PDB entry 6GP3 | X-ray diffraction, 1.23 A resolution | chains A and B

[Chain A (and B)]
Protein: Ribonucleoside-diphosphate reductase beta chain
Source organism: Mesoplasma florum (strain ATCC 33453 / NBRC 100688 / NCTC 11704 / L1)
Notes: chain B of this document is another copy of the same molecule, construct and numbering; everything in this record applies to it too
UniProtKB: Q6F0T5 (Q6F0T5_MESFL); residue numbers follow UniProt; this construct covers 1-340
Amino-acid sequence (345 residues; numbered -5 to 340; 1 number in that range is skipped by the numbering (no residue carries it; nothing is unmodelled there); the number before each row is that of its first residue; numbers below 1 keep their minus sign (Gly-5 is residue -5)):
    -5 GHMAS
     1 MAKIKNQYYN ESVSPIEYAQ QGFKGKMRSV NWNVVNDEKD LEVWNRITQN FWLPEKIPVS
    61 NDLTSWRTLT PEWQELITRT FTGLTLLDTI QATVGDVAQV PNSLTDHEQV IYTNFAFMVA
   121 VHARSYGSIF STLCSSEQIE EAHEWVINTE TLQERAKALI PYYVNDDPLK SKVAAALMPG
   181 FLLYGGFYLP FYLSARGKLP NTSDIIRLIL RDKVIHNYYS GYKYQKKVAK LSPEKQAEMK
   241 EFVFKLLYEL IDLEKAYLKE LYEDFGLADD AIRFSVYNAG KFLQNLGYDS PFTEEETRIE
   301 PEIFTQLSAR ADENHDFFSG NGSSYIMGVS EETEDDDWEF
Disordered / not traced: 1-3, 313-336 (chain B: -5 to -2, 310-337)
Differences from the reference sequence: expression tag (-5 to -1)
Ion coordination: Ca2+ site 1: Asp264 (shared with Gly266(B), Asp269(B), Asp270(B) of chain B); Ca2+ site 2: Gly266, Asp269, Asp270 (shared with Asp264(B) of chain B)

[Interface between chain A and chain B]
Pairs across the interface - 109 pairs, chain A then chain B:
  Lys5(A) with Glu140(B)
  Asn6(A) with Glu140(B), hydrogen bond (backbone-side chain)
  Gln7(A) with Glu140(B)
  Tyr8(A) with His143(B); Glu144(B); Ile147(B)
  Glu11(A) with Ile147(B)
  Ser12(A) with Ile147(B)
  Pro15(A) with Thr89(B); Ile90(B), hydrophobic
  Ile16(A) with Thr93(B); Val94(B), hydrophobic
  Tyr18(A) with Lys157(B); Ile160(B), hydrophobic
  Phe23(A) with Ile160(B), hydrophobic; Pro161(B), hydrophobic; Val164(B), hydrophobic
  Lys26(A) with Ile147(B); Asn148(B); Gln153(B)
  Met27(A) with Ile147(B); Gln153(B), hydrogen bond (backbone-side chain); Ala156(B); Lys157(B); Ile160(B), hydrophobic
  Arg28(A) with Leu86(B); Ile147(B)
  Ser29(A) with Thr82(B), hydrogen bond (side chain-backbone); Thr85(B); Leu86(B), hydrogen bond (side chain-backbone); His143(B); Val146(B)
  Val30(A) with Thr85(B); Thr89(B), hydrogen bond (backbone-side chain); His143(B)
  Asn31(A) with His143(B), hydrogen bond
  Trp32(A) with Arg124(B)
  Asn33(A) with Gly127(B), hydrogen bond (side chain-backbone); Phe130(B); Ser131(B), hydrogen bond; Ile139(B)
  Trp44(A) with Phe117(B), hydrophobic; Arg124(B)
  Thr48(A) with Phe51(B); Leu53(B)
  Phe51(A) with Thr48(B); Phe51(B), hydrophobic
  Leu53(A) with Thr48(B); Gln49(B)
  Glu55(A) with Gln49(B), hydrogen bond
  Thr82(A) with Ser29(B), hydrogen bond (backbone-side chain)
  Thr85(A) with Ser29(B); Val30(B)
  Leu86(A) with Arg28(B); Ser29(B), hydrogen bond (backbone-side chain)
  Thr89(A) with Pro15(B); Val30(B), hydrogen bond (side chain-backbone)
  Ile90(A) with Pro15(B), hydrophobic
  Ala92(A) with Thr113(B)
  Thr93(A) with Ile16(B); Val100(B); Gln109(B); Val110(B)
  Val94(A) with Ile16(B), hydrophobic
  Val100(A) with Thr93(B)
  Gln109(A) with Thr93(B)
  Val110(A) with Thr93(B); Ala120(B), hydrophobic
  Thr113(A) with Ala92(B); Phe117(B)
  Asn114(A) with Phe117(B)
  Phe117(A) with Trp44(B), hydrophobic; Thr113(B); Asn114(B); Phe117(B), hydrophobic
  Ala120(A) with Val110(B), hydrophobic
  Arg124(A) with Trp32(B); Trp44(B)
  Gly127(A) with Asn33(B), hydrogen bond (backbone-side chain)
  Phe130(A) with Asn33(B)
  Ser131(A) with Asn33(B), hydrogen bond
  Ile139(A) with Asn33(B)
  Glu140(A) with Lys5(B); Asn6(B), hydrogen bond (side chain-backbone)
  His143(A) with Tyr8(B); Ser29(B); Val30(B); Asn31(B), hydrogen bond
  Glu144(A) with Tyr8(B)
  Val146(A) with Ser29(B)
  Ile147(A) with Tyr8(B); Glu11(B); Ser12(B); Lys26(B); Met27(B); Arg28(B)
  Asn148(A) with Lys26(B)
  Gln153(A) with Lys26(B); Met27(B), hydrogen bond (side chain-backbone)
  Ala156(A) with Met27(B)
  Lys157(A) with Tyr18(B); Met27(B)
  Ile160(A) with Tyr18(B), hydrophobic; Ala19(B), hydrophobic; Met27(B), hydrophobic
  Pro161(A) with Phe23(B), hydrophobic
  Val164(A) with Ala19(B), hydrophobic; Phe23(B), hydrophobic
  Phe340(A) with Phe51(B)
Interface residues without a listed pair, chain A (62 interface residues in all): Ala19, Leu41, Val97, Ala116, Val121, Ala123
Interface residues without a listed pair, chain B (62 interface residues in all): Gln7, Leu41, Val97, Ala116, Val121, Ala123, Asn165

[In short]
The chain A/chain B interface involves 62 residues from each chain, with 17 hydrogen bonds. Polar pairs
include Asn6(A)-Glu140(B), Met27(A)-Gln153(B) and Ser29(A)-Thr82(B). Gly266(A), Asp269(A) and Asp270(A)
coordinate Ca2+ site 2.
Both chains are Ribonucleoside-diphosphate reductase beta chain (Mesoplasma florum (strain ATCC 33453 / NBRC
100688 / NCTC 11704 / L1)). Entry 6GP3 (Ribonucleotide Reductase class Ie R2 from Mesoplasma florum, inactive
form) was determined by X-ray diffraction, deposited together with 6GP2.
